Entry 9D3A (electron microscopy, 3.78 A resolution); this record covers chains A and B of the 4 polymer chains in the assembly.

# Chain A
Molecule: Glutamate receptor ionotropic, NMDA 1
From: Homo sapiens
UniProt: Q05586 (NMDZ1_HUMAN); residues 23-847 here = UniProt positions 23-847
Chain sequence (825 residues; numbered 23 to 847; the number before each row is that of its first residue):
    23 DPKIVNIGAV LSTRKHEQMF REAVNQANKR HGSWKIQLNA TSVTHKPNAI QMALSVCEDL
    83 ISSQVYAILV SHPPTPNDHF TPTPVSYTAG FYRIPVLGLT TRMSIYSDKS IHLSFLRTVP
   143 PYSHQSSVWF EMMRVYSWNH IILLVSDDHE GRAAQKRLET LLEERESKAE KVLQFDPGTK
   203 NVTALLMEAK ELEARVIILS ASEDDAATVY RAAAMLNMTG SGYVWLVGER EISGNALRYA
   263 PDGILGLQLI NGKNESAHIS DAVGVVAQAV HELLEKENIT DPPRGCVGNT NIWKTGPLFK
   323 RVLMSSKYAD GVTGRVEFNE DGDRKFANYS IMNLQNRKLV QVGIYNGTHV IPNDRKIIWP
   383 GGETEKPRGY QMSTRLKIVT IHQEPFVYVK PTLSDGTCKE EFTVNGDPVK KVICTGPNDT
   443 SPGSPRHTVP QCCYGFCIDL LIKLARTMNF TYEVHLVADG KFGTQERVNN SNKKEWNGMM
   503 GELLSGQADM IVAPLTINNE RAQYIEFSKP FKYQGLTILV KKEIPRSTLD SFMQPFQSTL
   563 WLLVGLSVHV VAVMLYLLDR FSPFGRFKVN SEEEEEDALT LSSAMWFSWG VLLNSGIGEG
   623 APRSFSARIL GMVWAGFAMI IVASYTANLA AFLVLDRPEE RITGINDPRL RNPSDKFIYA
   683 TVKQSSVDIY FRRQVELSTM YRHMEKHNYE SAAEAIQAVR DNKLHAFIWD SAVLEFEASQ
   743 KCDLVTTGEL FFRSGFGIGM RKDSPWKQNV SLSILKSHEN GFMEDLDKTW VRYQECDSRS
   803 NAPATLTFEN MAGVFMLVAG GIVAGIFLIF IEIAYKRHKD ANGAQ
Unresolved in the structure: 23-24, 586-601, 799-806, 838-847
Construct notes: engineered mutation Asn844 (Arg in Q05586), Gly845 (Arg in Q05586), Ala846 (Lys in Q05586)
Swiss-Prot annotation at these positions:
  - region: Leu603 to Pro624 (Pore-forming)
  - binding site (glycine): Pro516, Thr518, Arg523, Ser688, Asp732
  - glycosylation (N-linked (GlcNAc...) asparagine): Asn61, Asn203, Asn239, Asn276, Asn300, Asn350, Asn368, Asn440, Asn471, Asn491, Asn674, Asn771
  - natural variant: Arg217 (R217W: In NDHMSR), Asp227 (D227H: In NDHMSR; uncertain significance), Arg306 (R306Q: Found in a patient with schizophrenia; uncertain significance), Asp552 (D552E: In NDHMSD), Pro557 (P557R: In NDHMSD), Ser560 (S560SS: In NDHMSD), Gly618 (G618R: In NDHMSD), Gly620 (G620R: In NDHMSD), Ala637 (A637S: In NDHMSD; uncertain significance; A637V: In NDHMSD; uncertain significance), Gly638 (G638A: In NDHMSD; G638V: In NDHMSD), Met641 (M641I: In NDHMSD; M641L: In NDHMSD; M641V: In NDHMSD), Ile642 (I642T: In NDHMSD; uncertain significance), 13 further natural variant entries in UniProt
  - mutagenesis: Ile642 (I642L: Slight decrease in glutamate and glycine agonist potency; mutant channels are activated at 2-fold higher glutamate and glycine concentrations), Val644 (V644M: Increase in glutamate and glycine agonist potency; mutant channels are activated lower glutamate and glycine concentrations), Ala653 (A653G: Increase in glutamate and glycine agonist potency; mutant channels are activated lower glutamate and glycine concentrations), Met813 (M813V: Slight decrease in glycine agonist potency; no effect on glutamate agonist potency)
Disulfide bonds: Cys79-Cys308, Cys420-Cys454, Cys436-Cys455, Cys744-Cys798
Covalently attached groups: N-acetylglucosamine (NAG) linked to Asn471, Asn771
Small-molecule neighbours: glycine (GLY): Phe484, Pro516, Leu517, Thr518, Arg523, Ser687, Ser688, Trp731, Asp732

# Chain B
Molecule: Glutamate receptor ionotropic, NMDA 2B
From: Homo sapiens
UniProt: Q13224 (NMDE2_HUMAN); residue numbers follow UniProt; this construct covers 27-852
Chain sequence (884 residues; row label = number of the first residue in the row; numbers below 1 keep their minus sign (Trp-8 is residue -8)):
    -8 WSHPQFEKGG GSGGGSGGSA WSHPQFEKGA LVPRGRSQKS PPSIGIAVIL VGTSDEVAIK
    52 DAHEKDDFHH LSVVPRVELV AMNETDPKSI ITRICDLMSD RKIQGVVFAD DTDQEAIAQI
   112 LDFISAQTLT PILGIHGGSS MIMADKDESS MFFQFGPSIE QQASVMLNIM EEYDWYIFSI
   172 VTTYFPGYQD FVNKIRSTIE NSFVGWELEE VLLLDMSLDD GDSKIQNQLK KLQSPIILLY
   232 CTKEEATYIF EVANSVGLTG YGYTWIVPSL VAGDTDTVPA EFPTGLISVS YDEWDYGLPA
   292 RVRDGIAIIT TAASDMLSEH SFIPEPKSSC YNTHEKRIYQ SNMLNRYLIN VTFEGRNLSF
   352 SEDGYQMHPK LVIILLNKER KWERVGKWKD KSLQMKYYVW PRMCPETEEQ EDDHLSIVTL
   412 EEAPFVIVES VDPLSGTCMR NTVPCQKRIV TENKTDEEPG YIKKCCKGFC IDILKKISKS
   472 VKFTYDLYLV TNGKHGKKIN GTWNGMIGEV VMKRAYMAVG SLTINEERSE VVDFSVPFIE
   532 TGISVMVSRS NGTVSPSAFL EPFSADVWVM MFVMLLIVSA VAVFVFEYFS PVGYNRSLAD
   592 GREPGGPSFT IGKAIWLLWG LVFNNSVPVQ NPKGTTSKIM VSVWAFFAVI FLASYTANLA
   652 AFMIQEEYVD QVSGLSDKKF QRPNDFSPPF RFGTVPNGST ERNIRNNYAE MHAYMGKFNQ
   712 RGVDDALLSL KTGKLDAFIY DAAVLNYMAG RDEGCKLVTI GSGKVFASTG YGIAIQKDSG
   772 WKRQVDLAIL QLFGDGEMEE LEALWLTGIC HNEKNEVMSS QLDIDNMAGV FYMLGAAMAL
   832 SLITFISEHL FYWQFRHSFM GGPGSGATNF SLLKQAGDVE ENPG
Unresolved in the structure: -8 to 33, 395-402, 441-450, 584-597, 842-875
Construct notes: expression tag (-8 to 26, 853-875); conflict Ser588 (Cys in Q13224); engineered mutation Ser838 (Cys in Q13224), Ser849 (Cys in Q13224)
Swiss-Prot annotation at these positions:
  - region: Lys604 to Pro623 (Pore-forming)
  - binding site (Zn(2+)): His127, Glu284
  - binding site (L-glutamate): Thr514, Arg519, Ser690, Thr691, Asp732
  - site: Asn615 (Functional determinant of NMDA receptors)
  - glycosylation (N-linked (GlcNAc...) asparagine): Asn74, Asn341, Asn348, Asn444, Asn491, Asn542, Asn688
  - natural variant: Ile50 (I50N: Found in a patient with schizophrenia; uncertain significance), Leu362 (L362M: Found in a patient with schizophrenia; uncertain significance), Glu413 (E413G: In MRD6), Cys436 (C436R: In MRD6), Cys456 (C456Y: In MRD6), Cys461 (C461F: In MRD6), Arg540 (R540H: In DEE27), Pro553 (P553L: In MRD6), Asn615 (N615I: In DEE27), Val618 (V618G: In DEE27), Tyr646 (Y646C: In DEE27), Asn649 (N649S: In DEE27; uncertain significance), 6 further natural variant entries in UniProt
  - mutagenesis: Pro553 (P553R: Changed glutamate-gated calcium ion channel activity characterized by increased glutamate and glycine potency and slowed response rise time and deactivation time course), Ala636 (A636P: Severely reduced localization to cell membrane; A636V: Reduced localization to cell membrane ...), Ala639 (A639V: Reduced localization to cell membrane. Affects glutamate-gated calcium ion channel activity resulting in increased agonist potency and mutant channels activated at lower glutamate and glycine ...), Ile641 (I641T: Reduced localization to cell membrane. Affects glutamate-gated calcium ion channel activity resulting in increased agonist potency and mutant channels activated at lower glutamate and glycine ...), Asn649 (N649T: Affects glutamate-gated calcium ion channel activity resulting in increased agonist potency and mutant channels activated at lower glutamate and glycine concentrations), Ala652 (A652G: No significant effect on glutamate and glycine agonist potency), Ile655 (I655F: Reduced localization to cell membrane), Met818 (M818V: Increased glutamate and glycine agonist potency)
Disulfide bonds: Cys86-Cys321, Cys429-Cys456, Cys436-Cys457, Cys746-Cys801
Covalently attached groups: N-acetylglucosamine (NAG) linked to Asn688
Small-molecule neighbours: glutamic acid (GLU): His486, Ser512, Thr514, Arg519, Val686, Pro687, Gly689, Ser690, Thr691, Tyr731, Asp732

# Chain A / chain B interface
Pairs across the interface - 76 pairs, chain A then chain B:
  Ala71(A) - Gln118(B)
  Ile72(A) - Cys321(B)
  Ile72(A) - Thr324(B)
  Pro106(A) - Phe114(B)  hydrophobic
  Tyr109(A) - Phe114(B)  hydrophobic
  Phe113(A) - Ala107(B)  hydrophobic
  Phe113(A) - Ile111(B)  hydrophobic
  Ser132(A) - Pro177(B)
  Cys308(A) - Asp77(B)
  Cys308(A) - Pro78(B)  hydrophobic
  Cys308(A) - Lys79(B)
  Val309(A) - Asp77(B)
  Arg323(A) - Asp210(B)
  Ser493(A) - Ser188(B)
  Asn494(A) - Ser188(B)
  Asn494(A) - Glu191(B)
  Gln556(A) - Gln812(B)  hydrogen bond
  Pro557(A) - Gln812(B)
  Pro557(A) - Leu813(B)  hydrogen bond (backbone-backbone)
  Phe558(A) - Leu813(B)
  Phe558(A) - Met818(B)  hydrophobic
  Gln559(A) - Gln812(B)
  Gln559(A) - Leu813(B)
  Thr561(A) - Ile815(B)
  Leu562(A) - Leu813(B)
  Leu562(A) - Asp814(B)
  Leu562(A) - Ile815(B)
  Leu562(A) - Met818(B)  hydrophobic
  Leu580(A) - Ser832(B)
  Leu580(A) - Phe836(B)
  Phe583(A) - Phe836(B)
  Ser584(A) - Glu839(B)
  Asn616(A) - Asn615(B)
  Asn616(A) - Ser617(B)  hydrogen bond
  Ser617(A) - Ser617(B)
  Gly618(A) - Ser617(B)
  Gly620(A) - Pro619(B)
  Phe627(A) - Glu839(B)
  Arg630(A) - Gly603(B)
  Arg630(A) - Trp607(B)
  Ile631(A) - Leu831(B)  hydrophobic
  Leu632(A) - Ala828(B)
  Leu632(A) - Ser832(B)
  Met634(A) - Trp607(B)
  Met634(A) - Trp610(B)  hydrogen bond (backbone-side chain)
  Val635(A) - Ala828(B)  hydrophobic
  Trp636(A) - Leu825(B)  hydrophobic
  Ala637(A) - Trp610(B)
  Ala637(A) - Phe614(B)
  Gly638(A) - Phe614(B)
  Phe639(A) - Val821(B)  hydrophobic
  Phe639(A) - Phe822(B)  hydrophobic
  Met641(A) - Phe614(B)  hydrophobic
  Ile642(A) - Phe550(B)  hydrophobic
  Ile642(A) - Tyr646(B)
  Ala645(A) - Tyr646(B)  hydrophobic
  Ala645(A) - Thr647(B)
  Ser646(A) - Leu650(B)
  Ala649(A) - Leu650(B)  hydrophobic
  Ala649(A) - Met654(B)
  Asn650(A) - Met654(B)
  Asn650(A) - Leu813(B)
  Ala653(A) - Met654(B)
  Phe654(A) - Ser810(B)
  Val656(A) - Ile655(B)  hydrophobic
  Leu657(A) - Ile655(B)
  Leu657(A) - Val808(B)
  Leu657(A) - Met809(B)
  Pro670(A) - Arg742(B)
  Pro670(A) - Thr798(B)
  Pro670(A) - Gly799(B)
  Pro670(A) - Ile800(B)  hydrophobic
  Arg671(A) - Ile800(B)
  Arg673(A) - Leu795(B)
  Val697(A) - Arg431(B)
  Glu707(A) - Phe194(B)
Interface residues without a listed pair, chain A (67 interface residues in all): Asn70, Ala75, Leu76, Cys79, Thr105, Lys131, Thr312, Arg489, Leu565, Gly612, Val613, Glu621, Gly622, Ser628, Gly633, Asp669, Asn674, Ser700
Interface residues without a listed pair, chain B (62 interface residues in all): Ile82, Ile108, Tyr175, Arg187, Asn192, Ser208, Leu209, Tyr322, Met430, Asn432, Asn616, Leu643, Thr835

# Summary
Chain A and chain B form an interface of 67 and 62 residues respectively, with 4 hydrogen bonds. Polar pairs
include Gln556(A)-Gln812(B), Asn616(A)-Ser617(B) and Met634(A)-Trp610(B). Chain A binds glycine. Bound to
chain B: glutamic acid. N-acetylglucosamine is covalently linked to Asn471(A) and Asn771(A).
Here chain A is Glutamate receptor ionotropic, NMDA 1 and chain B is Glutamate receptor ionotropic, NMDA 2B,
both from Homo sapiens. Entry 9D3A (Nonactive state of Gly-,Glu- bound GluN1a-2B-2D NMDAR (Low-res)) was
determined by electron microscopy, deposited together with 9D37, 9D38, 9D39, 9D3B and 9D3C.
